Entry 9J4Z (X-ray diffraction, 3.40 A resolution); this record covers chains A and B.

[Chain A]
Protein: Polyamine:pyruvate transaminase
From: Pseudomonas putida KT2440
UniProtKB: Q88CJ8 (Q88CJ8_PSEPK); residues 1-453 here = UniProt positions 1-453
Sequence (453 residues; row label = number of the first residue in the row):
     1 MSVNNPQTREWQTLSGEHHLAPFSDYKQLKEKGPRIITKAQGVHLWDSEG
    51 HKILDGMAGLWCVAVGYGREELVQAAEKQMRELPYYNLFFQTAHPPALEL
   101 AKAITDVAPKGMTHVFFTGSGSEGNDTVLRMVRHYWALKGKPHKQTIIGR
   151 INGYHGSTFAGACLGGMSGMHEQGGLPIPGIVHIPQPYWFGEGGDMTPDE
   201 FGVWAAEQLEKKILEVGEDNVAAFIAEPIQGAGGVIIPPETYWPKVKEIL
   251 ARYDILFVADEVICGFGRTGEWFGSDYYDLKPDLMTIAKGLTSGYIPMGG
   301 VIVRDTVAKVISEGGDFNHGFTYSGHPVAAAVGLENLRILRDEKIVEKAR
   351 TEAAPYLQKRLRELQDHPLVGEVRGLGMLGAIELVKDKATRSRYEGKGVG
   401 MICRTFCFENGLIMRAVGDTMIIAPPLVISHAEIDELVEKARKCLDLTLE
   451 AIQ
Not modelled in the structure: 1-33, 155-178
What the authors report for this chain:
  - conformationally variable residues (loop rearrangement): Phe321
  - self-association interface (contacts with another copy of this molecule); pairs are residue here / residue on that copy: Ser120-Glu123, Ser122-Glu123
  - contacts within the chain: Thr127-Tyr323
  - catalytic residues: Lys289 (proposed by the authors, not directly observed)
  - mutagenesis - G119N: increased binding to cofactor
  - mutagenesis - G119N (3-fold): increased binding to amine donor
  - mutagenesis - G119N: increased stability

[Chain B]
Protein: Polyamine:pyruvate transaminase
From: Pseudomonas putida KT2440
UniProtKB: Q88CJ8 (Q88CJ8_PSEPK); the construct has insertions or renumbered stretches relative to UniProt, so the offset changes along the chain: 1-158 = UniProt 1-158; 176-452 = UniProt 177-453
Sequence (453 residues; row label = number of the first residue in the row; note: 17 numbers in that range are skipped by the numbering (no residue carries them; nothing is unmodelled there); a row labelled like 158A-158R holds insertion residues (158A, then the next letters in order)):
     1 MSVNNPQTREWQTLSGEHHLAPFSDYKQLKEKGPRIITKAQGVHLWDSEG
    51 HKILDGMAGLWCVAVGYGREELVQAAEKQMRELPYYNLFFQTAHPPALEL
   101 AKAITDVAPKGMTHVFFTGSGSEGNDTVLRMVRHYWALKGKPHKQTIIGR
   151 INGYHGST
158A-158R FAGACLGGMSGMHEQGGL
   176 PIPGIVHIPQPYWFGEGGDMTPDEFGVWAAEQLEKKILEVGEDNVAAFIA
   226 EPIQGAGGVIIPPETYWPKVKEILARYDILFVADEVICGFGRTGEWFGSD
   276 YYDLKPDLMTIAKGLTSGYIPMGGVIVRDTVAKVISEGGDFNHGFTYSGH
   326 PVAAAVGLENLRILRDEKIVEKARTEAAPYLQKRLRELQDHPLVGEVRGL
   376 GMLGAIELVKDKATRSRYEGKGVGMICRTFCFENGLIMRAVGDTMIIAPP
   426 LVISHAEIDELVEKARKCLDLTLEAIQ
Not modelled in the structure: 1-33, 158A-158R
What the authors report for this chain:
  - mutagenesis - G119N: increased binding to cofactor
  - mutagenesis - G119N (3-fold): increased binding to amine donor
  - mutagenesis - G119N: increased stability

[How chain A and chain B interact]
Residue-residue contacts (88; chain A residue first):
  Pro34(A) - Phe89(B)
  Pro34(A) - Gln91(B)
  Arg35(A) - Phe89(B)  hydrogen bond (backbone-backbone)
  Arg35(A) - Phe90(B)
  Arg35(A) - Gln91(B)  hydrogen bond (backbone-backbone)
  Ile36(A) - Gln91(B)
  Ile37(A) - Phe90(B)  hydrophobic
  Ile37(A) - Gln91(B)  hydrogen bond (backbone-backbone)
  Ile37(A) - Thr92(B)
  Thr38(A) - Glu82(B)
  Lys39(A) - Glu82(B)
  Ala40(A) - Arg81(B)
  Ala40(A) - Glu82(B)
  Ile53(A) - Phe90(B)  hydrophobic
  Asp55(A) - Tyr86(B)
  Gly59(A) - Tyr86(B)
  Leu60(A) - Tyr85(B)  hydrophobic
  Cys62(A) - Tyr85(B)  hydrophobic
  Tyr67(A) - Pro84(B)
  Glu70(A) - Arg81(B)  salt bridge
  Val73(A) - Glu77(B)
  Val73(A) - Met80(B)  hydrophobic
  Ala76(A) - Met80(B)  hydrophobic
  Glu77(A) - Val73(B)
  Glu77(A) - Glu77(B)
  Met80(A) - Val73(B)  hydrophobic
  Met80(A) - Ala76(B)  hydrophobic
  Met80(A) - Tyr294(B)  hydrophobic
  Arg81(A) - Glu70(B)  salt bridge
  Glu82(A) - Ala40(B)
  Pro84(A) - Tyr67(B)
  Pro84(A) - Gly293(B)
  Pro84(A) - Tyr294(B)  hydrophobic
  Tyr85(A) - Leu60(B)  hydrophobic
  Tyr85(A) - Cys62(B)  hydrophobic
  Tyr85(A) - Gly293(B)
  Tyr86(A) - Gly59(B)
  Tyr86(A) - Leu60(B)
  Asn87(A) - Leu45(B)
  Asn87(A) - Asp55(B)
  Asn87(A) - Gly59(B)
  Leu88(A) - Met57(B)  hydrophobic
  Leu88(A) - Gly59(B)
  Leu88(A) - Arg414(B)
  Phe89(A) - Arg403(B)
  Phe89(A) - Cys406(B)
  Phe89(A) - Phe407(B)  hydrophobic
  Phe89(A) - Leu411(B)
  Phe89(A) - Ile412(B)  hydrophobic
  Phe89(A) - Met413(B)
  Phe90(A) - Arg35(B)
  Phe90(A) - Ile37(B)  hydrophobic
  Phe90(A) - Ile53(B)  hydrophobic
  Phe90(A) - Phe407(B)  hydrophobic
  Gln91(A) - Ile36(B)
  Gln91(A) - Ile37(B)  hydrogen bond (backbone-backbone)
  Thr92(A) - Ile37(B)
  Ala93(A) - Ile36(B)
  Gly119(A) - Gly119(B)
  Ser120(A) - Glu123(B)  hydrogen bond
  Ser122(A) - Glu123(B)  hydrogen bond
  Glu123(A) - Ser120(B)  hydrogen bond
  Glu123(A) - Ser122(B)  hydrogen bond
  Glu123(A) - Glu123(B)
  Asp126(A) - Arg130(B)  salt bridge
  Arg130(A) - Asp126(B)  salt bridge
  Arg130(A) - Thr158(B)
  Gly294(A) - Pro84(B)
  Gly294(A) - Tyr85(B)
  Gly294(A) - His325(B)  hydrogen bond (backbone-side chain)
  Tyr295(A) - Met80(B)
  Tyr295(A) - Pro84(B)  hydrophobic
  Tyr295(A) - His325(B)
  Tyr295(A) - Val327(B)
  Ile296(A) - Ile295(B)  hydrophobic
  Ile296(A) - His325(B)  hydrogen bond (backbone-side chain)
  Pro297(A) - Pro296(B)
  Pro297(A) - His325(B)
  His326(A) - Gly293(B)  hydrogen bond (side chain-backbone)
  His326(A) - Tyr294(B)
  His326(A) - Ile295(B)  hydrogen bond (side chain-backbone)
  His326(A) - Pro296(B)
  Val328(A) - Tyr294(B)
  Arg404(A) - Phe89(B)
  Phe408(A) - Phe89(B)  hydrophobic
  Phe408(A) - Phe90(B)  hydrophobic
  Ile413(A) - Tyr86(B)
  Ile413(A) - Phe90(B)  hydrophobic
Also at the interface, not in a pair above, chain A (49 interface residues in all): Leu45, Leu72, Gln74, Ala329
Also at the interface, not in a pair above, chain B (53 interface residues in all): Thr38, Lys39, Leu72, Gln74, Leu83, Ala93, Ser157
The authors on this interface:
  - specific contacts: Ser120(A)-Glu123(B), Ser122(A)-Glu123(B)

[Summary]
49 residues of chain A and 53 residues of chain B are in contact; the contacts include 12 hydrogen bonds and 4
salt bridges. Polar contacts include Glu70(A)-Arg81(B), Asp126(A)-Arg130(B) and Ser120(A)-Glu123(B). The paper
describes contacts between Ser120(A) and Glu123(B) and Ser122(A) and Glu123(B). From the paper: the catalytic
residue Lys289(A); G119N of chain A increases binding to cofactor.
Chain A and chain B are both Polyamine:pyruvate transaminase (Pseudomonas putida KT2440); the structure,
Crystal structure of the open state of omega transaminase TA_5182 from Pseudomonas putida KT2440, was
determined by X-ray diffraction (same publication as 9J2K, 9J4Y and 9J50).
